7M2Y - chains B and C of the 5 polymer chains in the assembly; structure by electron microscopy, 4.03 A resolution (low resolution: residue-level contacts below are approximate; hydrogen-bond / salt-bridge calls are withheld).

== Chain B ==
Molecule: Tubulin gamma chain
Source organism: Saccharomyces cerevisiae (strain ATCC 204508 / S288c)
Reference sequence: P53378 (TBG_YEAST); numbering as in UniProt (aligned over 1-473)
Chain sequence (473 residues; numbered 1 to 473; the number before each row is that of its first residue):
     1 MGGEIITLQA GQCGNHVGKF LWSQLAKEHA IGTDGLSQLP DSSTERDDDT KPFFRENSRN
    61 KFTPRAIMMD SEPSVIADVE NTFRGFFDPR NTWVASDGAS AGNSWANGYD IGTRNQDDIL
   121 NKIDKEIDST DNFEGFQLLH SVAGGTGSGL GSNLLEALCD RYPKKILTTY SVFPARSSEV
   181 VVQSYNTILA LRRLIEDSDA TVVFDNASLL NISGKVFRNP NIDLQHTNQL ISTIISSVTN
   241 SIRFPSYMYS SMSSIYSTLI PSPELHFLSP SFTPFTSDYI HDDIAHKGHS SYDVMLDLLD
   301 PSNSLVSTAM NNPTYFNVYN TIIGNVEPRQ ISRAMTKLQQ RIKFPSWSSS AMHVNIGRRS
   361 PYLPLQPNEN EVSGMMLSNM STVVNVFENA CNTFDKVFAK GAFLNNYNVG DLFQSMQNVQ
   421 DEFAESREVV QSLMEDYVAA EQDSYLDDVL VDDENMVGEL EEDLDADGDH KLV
Disordered / not traced: 279-284, 454-473
Ligand contacts: GDP (guanosine-5'-diphosphate): Ala10, Gly11, Gln12, Cys13, His16, Val17, Asp70, Ser71, Ser141, Ala143, Gly144, Gly145, Thr146, Gly147, Val172, Phe173, Pro174, Gln183, Asn206, Leu224, Asn228, Ile231
Swiss-Prot annotation at these positions:
  - binding site (GTP): Ala143 to Gly149

== Chain C ==
Molecule: Spindle pole body component SPC98
Source organism: Saccharomyces cerevisiae (strain ATCC 204508 / S288c)
Reference sequence: P53540 (SPC98_YEAST); numbering as in UniProt (aligned over 1-846)
Chain sequence (846 residues; row label = number of the first residue in the row):
     1 MELEPTLFGI IEALAPQLLS QSHLQTFVSD VVNLLRSSTK SATQLGPLID FYKLQSLDSP
    61 ETTIMWHKIE KFLDALFGIQ NTDDMVKYLS VFQSLLPSNY RAKIVQKSSG LNMENLANHE
   121 HLLSPVRAPS IYTEASFENM DRFSERRSMV SSPNRYVPSS TYSSVTLRQL SNPYYVNTIP
   181 EEDILKYVSY TLLATTSALF PFDHEQIQIP SKIPNFESGL LHLIFEAGLL YQSLGYKVEK
   241 FRMLNISPMK KALIIEISEE LQNYTAFVNN LVSSGTVVSL KSLYREIYEN IIRLRIYCRF
   301 TEHLEELSGD TFLIELNIFK SHGDLTIRKI ATNLFNSMIS LYYEYLMNWL TKGLLRATYG
   361 EFFIAENTDT NGTDDDFIYH IPIEFNQERV PAFIPKELAY KIFMIGKSYI FLEKYCKEVQ
   421 WTNEFSKKYH VLYQSNSYRG ISTNFFEIIN DQYSEIVNHT NQILNQKFHY RDVVFALKNI
   481 LLMGKSDFMD ALIEKANDIL ATPSDSLPNY KLTRVLQEAV QLSSLRHLMN SPRNSSVING
   541 LDARVLDLGH GSVGWDVFTL DYILYPPLSL VLNVNRPFGR KEYLRIFNFL WRFKKNNYFY
   601 QKEMLKSNDI IRSFKKIRGY NPLIRDIINK LSRISILRTQ FQQFNSKMES YYLNCIIEEN
   661 FKEMTRKLQR TENKSQNQFD LIRLNNGTIE LNGILTPKAE VLTKSSSSKP QKHAIEKTLN
   721 IDELESVHNT FLTNILSHKL FATNTSEISV GDYSGQPYPT SLVLLLNSVY EFVKVYCNLN
   781 DIGYEIFIKM NLNDHEASNG LLGKFNTNLK EIVSQYKNFK DRLYIFRADL KNDGDEELFL
   841 LSKSLR
Disordered / not traced: 1-162, 705-714, 739-756
Swiss-Prot annotation at these positions:
  - modified residue (Phosphoserine): Ser124, Ser136

== Chain B / chain C interface ==
Pairs across the interface - 98 pairs, chain B then chain C:
  Met1(B) - Asp490(C)
  Met1(B) - Glu494(C)
  Met1(B) - Asn597(C)
  Met1(B) - Tyr598(C)
  Met1(B) - Gln601(C)
  Ser42(B) - Arg533(C)
  Ser43(B) - Leu528(C)
  Ser43(B) - Ser531(C)
  Ser43(B) - Pro532(C)
  Ser43(B) - Arg533(C)
  Thr44(B) - His527(C)
  Thr44(B) - Leu528(C)
  Thr44(B) - Arg533(C)
  Glu45(B) - His527(C)
  Arg46(B) - Asn479(C)
  Arg46(B) - Lys485(C)
  Arg46(B) - Ser524(C)
  Arg46(B) - Leu525(C)
  Arg46(B) - His527(C)
  Arg46(B) - Leu528(C)
  Asp47(B) - Lys485(C)
  Asp47(B) - Ser524(C)
  Asp48(B) - His527(C)
  Lys51(B) - Gln521(C)
  Lys51(B) - Leu522(C)
  Lys51(B) - Arg526(C)
  Asp160(B) - Lys616(C)
  Pro163(B) - Asp609(C)
  Pro163(B) - Arg612(C)
  Lys164(B) - Asp609(C)
  Lys165(B) - Arg612(C)
  Ile195(B) - Lys615(C)
  Glu196(B) - Lys615(C)
  Asp197(B) - Arg612(C)
  Ser198(B) - Asn608(C)
  Asp199(B) - Arg612(C)
  Pro245(B) - Lys485(C)
  Ser246(B) - Gly484(C)
  Ser246(B) - Lys485(C)
  Ser246(B) - Ser486(C)
  Tyr247(B) - Met483(C)
  Tyr247(B) - Gly484(C)
  Tyr247(B) - Ser486(C)
  Tyr247(B) - Leu653(C)
  Tyr247(B) - Asn654(C)
  Tyr247(B) - Glu658(C)
  Met248(B) - Glu649(C)
  Met248(B) - Ser650(C)
  Met248(B) - Asn654(C)
  Ser250(B) - Asp490(C)
  Ser253(B) - Gln601(C)
  Ser253(B) - Leu605(C)
  Tyr256(B) - Met604(C)
  Tyr256(B) - Asn608(C)
  Ser257(B) - Gln601(C)
  Ser257(B) - Met604(C)
  Ser257(B) - Gln642(C)
  Thr258(B) - Gln642(C)
  Thr258(B) - Ser646(C)
  Pro261(B) - Ser635(C)
  Pro261(B) - Ile636(C)
  Pro261(B) - Thr639(C)
  Ser262(B) - Ile636(C)
  Pro263(B) - Asn608(C)
  Glu264(B) - Ser632(C)
  Glu264(B) - Ile636(C)
  Arg329(B) - Glu836(C)
  Arg329(B) - Glu837(C)
  Arg329(B) - Leu840(C)
  Ser332(B) - Leu840(C)
  Met335(B) - Leu840(C)
  Met335(B) - Ser844(C)
  Gln339(B) - Lys843(C)
  Gln339(B) - Ser844(C)
  Gln339(B) - Arg846(C)
  Phe344(B) - Arg846(C)
  Trp347(B) - Ile636(C)
  Ser349(B) - Arg846(C)
  Ser350(B) - Gln643(C)
  Ser350(B) - Leu845(C)
  Ser350(B) - Arg846(C)
  Ala351(B) - Gln643(C)
  Ala351(B) - Lys647(C)
  Ala351(B) - Ser844(C)
  Ala351(B) - Leu845(C)
  His353(B) - Gln643(C)
  Tyr445(B) - Arg633(C)
  Tyr445(B) - Ile636(C)
  Asp448(B) - Arg633(C)
  Val449(B) - Arg633(C)
  Val449(B) - Val813(C)
  Leu450(B) - Leu637(C)
  Leu450(B) - Val813(C)
  Leu450(B) - Tyr816(C)
  Leu450(B) - Lys817(C)
  Asp453(B) - Lys630(C)
  Asp453(B) - Asn806(C)
  Asp453(B) - Lys810(C)
Interface residues without a listed pair, chain B (54 interface residues in all): Cys159, Tyr162, Ser254, Pro328, Gln340, Ile342, Met352, Leu446
Interface residues without a listed pair, chain C (64 interface residues in all): Lys478, Asp487, Ser523, Lys594, Tyr600, Lys606, Ile611, Arg638, Glu659

== Overview ==
54 residues of chain B face 64 of chain C across their interface. Bound to chain B: GDP. Curated annotation
(UniProt) lists 7 GTP-binding residues on chain B.
Here chain B is Tubulin gamma chain and chain C is Spindle pole body component SPC98, both from Saccharomyces
cerevisiae (strain ATCC 204508 / S288c). Entry 7M2Y (Closed conformation of the Yeast wild-type gamma-TuRC)
was determined by electron microscopy, deposited together with 7M2W, 7M2X, 7M2Z and 7M3P.
